7LZ7 - chains B and E of the 6 polymer chains in the assembly; structure by X-ray diffraction, 2.80 A resolution.

Chain B:
Name: Tubulin beta-2B chain
Organism: Sus scrofa
Reference sequence: A0A287AGU7 (A0A287AGU7_PIG); residues 1-445 here = UniProt positions 1-445
Amino-acid sequence (445 residues; numbered 1 to 445; the number before each row is that of its first residue):
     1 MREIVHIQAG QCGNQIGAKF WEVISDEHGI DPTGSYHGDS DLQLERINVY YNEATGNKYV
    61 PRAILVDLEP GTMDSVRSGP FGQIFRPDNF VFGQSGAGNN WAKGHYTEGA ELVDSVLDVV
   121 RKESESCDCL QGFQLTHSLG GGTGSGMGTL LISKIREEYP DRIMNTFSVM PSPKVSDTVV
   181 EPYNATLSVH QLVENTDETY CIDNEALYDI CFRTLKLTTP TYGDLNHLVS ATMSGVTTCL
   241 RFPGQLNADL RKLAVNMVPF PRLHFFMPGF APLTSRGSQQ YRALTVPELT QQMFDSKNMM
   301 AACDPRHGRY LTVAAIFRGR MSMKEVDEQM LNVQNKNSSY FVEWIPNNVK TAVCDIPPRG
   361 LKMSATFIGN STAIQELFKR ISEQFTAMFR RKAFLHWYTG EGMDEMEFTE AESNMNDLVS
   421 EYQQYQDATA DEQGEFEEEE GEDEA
Not modelled in the structure: 1, 429-445
Metal / ion sites: Mg2+: Gln11 (together with GDP)
Ligand contacts:
  - GDP (guanosine-5'-diphosphate): Gly10, Gln11, Cys12, Gln15, Ile16, Asp67, Ala97, Asn99, Ser138, Gly140, Gly141, Gly142, Thr143, Gly144, Ser145, Val169, Pro171, Val175, Asp177, Glu181, Asn204, Leu207, Tyr222, Leu225, Asn226
  - YJ7 (4-(3,6-dimethyl[1,2]oxazolo[5,4-d]pyrimidin-4-yl)-7-methoxy-3,4-dihydroquinoxalin-2(1H)-one): Val236, Cys239, Leu240, Leu246, Ala248, Lys252, Leu253, Asn256, Met257, Thr312, Val313, Ala314, Ala315, Ile316, Asn348, Lys350, Thr351, Ala352

Chain E:
Name: Stathmin-4
Organism: Rattus norvegicus
Reference sequence: P63043 (STMN4_RAT); residues 5-145 here correspond to UniProt positions 49-189 (UniProt number = residue number + 44)
Amino-acid sequence (143 residues; row label = number of the first residue in the row):
     3 MADMEVIELN KCTSGQSFEV ILKPPSFDGV PEFNASLPRR RDPSLEEIQK KLEAAEERRK
    63 YQEAELLKHL AEKREHEREV IQKAIEENNN FIKMAKEKLA QKMESNKENR EAHLAAMLER
   123 LQEKDKHAEE VRKNKELKEE ASR
Not modelled in the structure: 3-5, 29-43, 142-145
Construct notes: initiating methionine (3); expression tag (4)
UniProt features mapped onto this chain:
  - modified residue: Ser46 (Phosphoserine)

How chain B and chain E interact:
Pairs across the interface (25):
  His105(B) - Lys75(E)  hydrogen bond
  Tyr106(B) - His78(E)  hydrogen bond
  Tyr106(B) - Glu79(E)
  Tyr106(B) - Val82(E)  hydrophobic
  Tyr106(B) - Ile83(E)
  Leu150(B) - Glu79(E)
  Ser153(B) - Leu72(E)
  Ser153(B) - Lys75(E)
  Ser153(B) - Arg76(E)  hydrogen bond (backbone-side chain)
  Lys154(B) - Arg76(E)
  Lys154(B) - Glu79(E)  salt bridge
  Arg156(B) - Leu68(E)
  Glu157(B) - Leu69(E)
  Glu157(B) - Leu72(E)
  Glu157(B) - Arg76(E)  salt bridge
  Pro160(B) - Glu65(E)
  Gln191(B) - Lys75(E)
  Thr399(B) - Glu89(E)
  Glu401(B) - Val82(E)
  Glu401(B) - Ala86(E)
  Gly402(B) - Val82(E)
  Gly402(B) - Lys85(E)
  Gly402(B) - Ala86(E)
  Asp404(B) - Lys85(E)  salt bridge
  Glu407(B) - His78(E)  salt bridge
Interface residues without a listed pair, chain B (18 interface residues in all): Thr107, Asn195, Gly400, Met403

Summary:
18 residues of chain B face 13 of chain E across their interface, with 3 hydrogen bonds and 4 salt bridges.
Polar contacts include Lys154(B)-Glu79(E), Glu157(B)-Arg76(E) and Asp404(B)-Lys85(E). Bound to chain B:
compound YJ7 and GDP.
Here chain B is Tubulin beta-2B chain (Sus scrofa) and chain E is Stathmin-4 (Rattus norvegicus). Entry 7LZ7
(Tubulin-RB3_SLD-TTL in complex with compound 5k) was determined by X-ray diffraction, deposited together with
6X1C, 6X1E, 6X1F and 7LZ8.
